Entry 7LT9 (X-ray diffraction, 3.05 A resolution); this record covers chains A and B.

# Chain A
Molecule: Ras suppressor protein 1
Organism: Homo sapiens
Reference sequence: Q15404 (RSU1_HUMAN); residue numbers follow UniProt; this construct covers 1-277
Sequence (280 residues; each row starts with the number of its first residue; numbers below 1 keep their minus sign (Gly-2 is residue -2)):
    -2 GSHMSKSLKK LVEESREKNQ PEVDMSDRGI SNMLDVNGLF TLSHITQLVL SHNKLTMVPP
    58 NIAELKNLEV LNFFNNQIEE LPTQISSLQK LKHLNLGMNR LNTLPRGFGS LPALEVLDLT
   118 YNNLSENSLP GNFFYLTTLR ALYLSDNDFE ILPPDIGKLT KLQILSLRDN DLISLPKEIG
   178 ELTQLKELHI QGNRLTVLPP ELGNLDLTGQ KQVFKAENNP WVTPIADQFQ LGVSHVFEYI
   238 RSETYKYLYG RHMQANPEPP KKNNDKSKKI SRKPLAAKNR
Unresolved in the structure: -2 to 1, 253-277
Sequence notes: expression tag (-2 to 0)
Swiss-Prot annotation at these positions:
  - modified residue: Ser2 (N-acetylserine)

# Chain B
Molecule: LIM and senescent cell antigen-like-containing domain protein 1
Organism: Homo sapiens
Notes: fragment: LIM domain
Reference sequence: P48059 (LIMS1_HUMAN), isoform P48059-4; residues 189-325 here correspond to UniProt positions 193-329 (UniProt number = residue number + 4)
Sequence (141 residues; row label = number of the first residue in the row):
   185 GSPEGVPICG ACRRPIEGRV VNAMGKQWHV EHFVCAKCEK PFLGHRHYER KGLAYCETHY
   245 NQLFGDVCFH CNRVIEGDVV SALNKAWCVN CFACSTCNTK LTLKNKFVEF DMKPVCKKCY
   305 EKFPLELKKR LKKLAETLGR K
Unresolved in the structure: 185-188, 320-325
Sequence notes: expression tag (185-188)
Ion coordination: Zn2+ site 1: Cys193, Cys196, His213, His216; Zn2+ site 2: Cys219, Cys222, Cys240, His243; Zn2+ site 3: Cys252, Cys255, Cys272, Cys275; Zn2+ site 4: Cys278, Cys281, Cys300, Cys303

# Interface between chain A and chain B
Residue-residue contacts - 50 pairs, chain A then chain B:
  Asp21(A) - Cys281(B)
  Ser23(A) - Cys281(B)
  Asp24(A) - Lys306(B)  salt bridge
  Gln44(A) - Asn282(B)
  Val46(A) - Cys281(B)
  Val46(A) - Asn282(B)
  Ser48(A) - Thr280(B)  hydrogen bond (side chain-backbone)
  Ser48(A) - Cys281(B)
  His49(A) - Cys303(B)  hydrogen bond
  His49(A) - Lys306(B)
  Asn69(A) - Ser279(B)
  Asn69(A) - Thr280(B)  hydrogen bond (side chain-backbone)
  Asn69(A) - Asn282(B)  hydrogen bond
  Phe71(A) - Thr280(B)
  Phe71(A) - Phe307(B)  hydrophobic
  His90(A) - His254(B)  hydrogen bond (side chain-backbone)
  Asn92(A) - Ser279(B)  hydrogen bond (side chain-backbone)
  Met95(A) - Pro308(B)
  Glu112(A) - Asn256(B)  hydrogen bond
  Asp115(A) - Lys297(B)  salt bridge
  Thr117(A) - Lys297(B)
  Tyr118(A) - Pro308(B)
  Tyr118(A) - Glu310(B)  hydrogen bond
  Arg137(A) - Phe253(B)  hydrogen bond (side chain-backbone)
  Arg137(A) - His254(B)  hydrogen bond (side chain-backbone)
  Arg137(A) - Asn256(B)
  Tyr140(A) - Phe253(B)
  Tyr140(A) - Asp295(B)
  Tyr140(A) - Lys297(B)
  Ser142(A) - Asp295(B)  hydrogen bond
  Asp143(A) - Leu311(B)
  Asp143(A) - Arg314(B)  salt bridge
  Ile161(A) - Phe253(B)  hydrophobic
  Ile161(A) - Lys269(B)
  Ser163(A) - Asp295(B)
  Arg165(A) - Phe294(B)
  Arg165(A) - Asp295(B)  salt bridge
  Arg165(A) - Arg314(B)
  Arg165(A) - Leu318(B)
  Asp166(A) - Arg314(B)  salt bridge
  Glu184(A) - Lys269(B)  salt bridge
  Glu184(A) - Met296(B)
  His186(A) - Met296(B)
  Gln207(A) - Asn268(B)  hydrogen bond (backbone-side chain)
  Lys208(A) - Asn268(B)
  Gln209(A) - Asn268(B)
  Val210(A) - Asn268(B)
  Lys212(A) - Glu293(B)  salt bridge
  Lys212(A) - Ala319(B)
  Glu214(A) - Leu318(B)
Other interface residues (no listed pair), chain A (36 interface residues in all): Val67, Asn72, Ala138, Gln188
Other interface residues (no listed pair), chain B (29 interface residues in all): Cys252, Cys255, Leu267, Thr283, Leu315, Lys317
The authors on this interface:
  - residue pairs: Phe71(A)-Phe307(B) (hydrophobic contact), Phe71(A)-Thr280(B) (hydrophobic contact), Arg165(A)-Asp295(B) (salt bridge), Asp166(A)-Arg314(B) (salt bridge)
  - hot spots on chain A (mutagenesis) - F71A/R165A (783-fold), F71R/R165W/D166R: decreased binding to LIM and senescent cell antigen-like-containing domain protein 1 (chain B)

# Overview
36 residues of chain A and 29 residues of chain B are in contact; the contacts include 12 hydrogen bonds and 7
salt bridges. Among the polar pairs are Asp24(A)-Lys306(B), Asp115(A)-Lys297(B) and Asp143(A)-Arg314(B). The
paper describes hydrophobic contacts between Phe71(A) and Phe307(B) and Phe71(A) and Thr280(B); salt bridges
between Arg165(A) and Asp295(B) and Asp166(A) and Arg314(B). The paper reports that F71A/R165A and
F71R/R165W/D166R of chain A reduce binding to LIM and senescent cell antigen-like-containing domain protein 1
(chain B).
Here chain A is Ras suppressor protein 1 and chain B is LIM and senescent cell antigen-like-containing domain
protein 1, both from Homo sapiens. Entry 7LT9 (Crystal structure of Ras suppressor-1 in complex with PINCH-1
LIM4-5 domains) was determined by X-ray diffraction, deposited together with 7LT8.
